Entry 6UZK (X-ray diffraction, 1.92 A resolution); this record covers chains A and B.

# Chain A
Protein: Krev interaction trapped protein 1
From: Homo sapiens
UniProt: O00522 (KRIT1_HUMAN); residue numbers follow UniProt; this construct covers 417-736
Sequence (322 residues; each row starts with the number of its first residue):
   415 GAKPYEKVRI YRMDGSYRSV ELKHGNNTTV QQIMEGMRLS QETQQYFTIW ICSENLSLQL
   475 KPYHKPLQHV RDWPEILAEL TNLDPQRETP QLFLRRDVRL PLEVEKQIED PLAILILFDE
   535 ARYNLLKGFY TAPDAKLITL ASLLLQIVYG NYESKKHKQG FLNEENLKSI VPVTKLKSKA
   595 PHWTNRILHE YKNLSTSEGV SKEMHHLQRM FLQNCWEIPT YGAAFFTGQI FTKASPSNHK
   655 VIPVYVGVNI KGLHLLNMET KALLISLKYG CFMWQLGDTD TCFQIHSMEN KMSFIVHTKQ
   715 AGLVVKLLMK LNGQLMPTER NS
Disordered / not traced: 415-418, 647-651, 731-736
Sequence notes: expression tag (415-416)
Swiss-Prot annotation at these positions:
  - region: S430 to R452 (Interaction with RAP1B)
  - natural variant: K569 (K569E: In CCM1)
  - mutagenesis: S430 (S430E: Impairs interaction with RAP1B), R432 (R432E: Impairs interaction with RAP1B), R452 (R452E: 40-fold-reduced affinity for Rap1A; R452E: Impairs interaction with RAP1B), L717 (L717A: Strongly reduced affinity for HEG1; when associated with A-721), L721 (L721A: Strongly reduced affinity for HEG1; when associated with A-717)
Residues lining bound ligands: QMA (2-hydroxy-6-methoxynaphthalene-1-carbaldehyde): W464, S471, L472, Q473, K475, V512, R513, A638, F640, L717, K720, L721, K724

# Chain B
Protein: Ras-related protein Rap-1b
From: Homo sapiens
UniProt: P61224 (RAP1B_HUMAN); residues 1-167 here = UniProt positions 1-167
Sequence (167 residues; row label = number of the first residue in the row):
     1 MREYKLVVLG SGGVGKSALT VQFVQGIFVE KYDPTIEDSY RKQVEVDAQQ CMLEILDTAG
    61 TEQFTAMRDL YMKNGQGFAL VYSITAQSTF NDLQDLREQI LRVKDTDDVP MILVGNKCDL
   121 EDERVVGKEQ GQNLARQWNN CAFLESSAKS KINVNEIFYD LVRQINR
Disordered / not traced: 63-66
Swiss-Prot annotation at these positions:
  - motif: Y32 to Y40 (Effector region)
  - binding site (GTP): G10 to A18, D57 to T61, N116 to D119, S147 to K149
  - modified residue: S39 (ADP-ribosylserine)
  - natural variant: G12 (G12E: In THC11; G12V: In THC11), A59 (A59G: In THC11), G60 (G60R: In THC11)
  - mutagenesis: Q25 (Q25A: Impairs interaction with KRIT1), Y32 (Y32A: 25-fold reduction in RAP1GAP-stimulated GTPase activity; Y32F: 2-fold reduction in RAP1GAP-stimulated GTPase activity), E37 (E37A: Strong reduction in nucleotide exchange with EPAC2), D38 (D38A: Impairs interaction with KRIT1), Q63 (Q63E: Abolishes complex formation with RAP1GAP. Loss GTPase activity), F64 (F64A: Abolishes complex formation with RAP1GAP. Loss GTPase activity)
Metal / ion sites: Mg2+: S17, T35 (together with GMP-PNP)
Residues lining bound ligands: GMP-PNP: S11, G12, G13, V14, G15, K16, S17, A18, F28, V29, E30, K31, Y32, D33, P34, T35, D57, T58, A59, G60, N116, K117, D119, L120, S147, A148, K149

# How chain A and chain B interact
Contacting residue pairs (34; chain A residue first):
  Y419(A) - I36(B)
  K421(A) - I36(B)
  R423(A) - E37(B)  salt bridge
  R426(A) - Q25(B)
  D428(A) - R41(B)
  G429(A) - R41(B)
  S430(A) - S39(B)
  S430(A) - Y40(B)
  Y431(A) - E37(B)  hydrogen bond
  Y431(A) - D38(B)
  Y431(A) - S39(B)  hydrogen bond (backbone-backbone)
  Y431(A) - L56(B)
  R432(A) - D33(B)  salt bridge
  R432(A) - E37(B)
  R432(A) - D38(B)  salt bridge
  R432(A) - Y40(B)
  S433(A) - I36(B)
  S433(A) - E37(B)  hydrogen bond (side chain-backbone)
  S433(A) - D38(B)  hydrogen bond (backbone-side chain)
  V434(A) - I36(B)
  E435(A) - I36(B)
  R452(A) - S17(B)
  R452(A) - V21(B)
  R452(A) - D33(B)
  R452(A) - Y40(B)  hydrogen bond
  P525(A) - I27(B)  hydrophobic
  L526(A) - Q25(B)
  L526(A) - I27(B)
  L529(A) - Q25(B)
  V562(A) - Q43(B)
  Y563(A) - Q43(B)  hydrogen bond
  Y563(A) - Q50(B)
  K570(A) - E45(B)  salt bridge
  E579(A) - M1(B)  hydrogen bond (side chain-backbone)
Other interface residues (no listed pair), chain B (18 interface residues in all): V29, T35

# Overview
Chain A and chain B form an interface of 20 and 18 residues respectively; the contacts include 7 hydrogen
bonds and 4 salt bridges. Polar pairs include R423(A)-E37(B), R432(A)-D33(B) and R432(A)-D38(B). Ligands of
chain A: compound QMA. Bound to chain B: GMP-PNP.
Chain A is Krev interaction trapped protein 1 and chain B is Ras-related protein Rap-1b, both from Homo
sapiens; the structure, Crystal Structure of the Ternary Complex of KRIT1 bound to both the Rap1 GTPase and
HKi6, was determined by X-ray diffraction (same publication as 6OQ3 and 6OQ4).
